Entry 4BTS (X-ray diffraction, 3.70 A resolution); this record covers chains CA and CM of the 143 polymer chains in the assembly.

== Chain CA ==
Molecule: 18S ribosomal RNA
From: Tetrahymena thermophila
Sequence (1753 nucleotides; each row starts with the number of its first residue):
     1 AACCUGGUUG AUCCUGCCAG UUACAUAUGC UUGUCUUAAA UAUUAACCCA UGCAUGUGCC
    61 AGUUCAGUAU UGAACAGCGA AACUGCGAAU GGCUCAUUAA AACAGUUAUA GUUUAUUUGA
   121 UAAUUAAAGA UUACAUGGAU AACCGAGCUA AUUGUUGGGC UAAUACAUGC UUAAAAUUCC
   181 GUGUCCUGCG ACCGGAACGU AUUUAUUAGA UAUUAGACCA AUCGCAGCAA UGUGAUUGAG
   241 AUGAAUCAAA GUAACUGAUC GGAUCGAGGU UUACCUCGAU AAAUCAUCUA AGUUUCUGCC
   301 CUAUCAGCUC UCGAUGGUAG UGUAUUGGAC UACCAUGGCA GUCACGGGUA ACGGAGAAUU
   361 AGGGUUCGAU UCCGGAGAAG GAGCCUGAGA AACGGCUACU ACAACUACGG UUCGGCAGCA
   421 GGGAAGAAAA UUGGCCAAUC CUAAUUCAGG GAGCCAGUGA CAAGAAAUAG CAAGCUGGGA
   481 AACUUACGUU UCUACGGCAU UGAAAUGAGA ACAGUGUAAA UCUCUUAGCG AGGAACAAUU
   541 GGAGGGCAAG UCAUGGUGCC AGCAGCCGCG GUAAUUCCAG CUCCAAUAGC GUAUAUUAAA
   601 GUUGUUGCAG UUAAAAAGCU CGUAGUUGAA CUUCUGUUCA GGUUCAUUUC GAUUCGUCGU
   661 GUGAAACUGG ACAUACGUUU GCAAACUAAA AUCGGCCUUC ACUGGUUCGA CUUAGGGAGU
   721 AAACAUUUUA CUGUGAAAAA AUUAGAGUGU UCCAGGCAGG UUUUAGCCCG AAUACAUUAG
   781 CAUGGAAUAA UGGAAUAGGA CUAAGUCCAU UUUAUUGGUU CUUGGAUUUG GUAAUGAUUA
   841 AUAGGGACAG UUGGGGGCAU UAGUAUUUAA UAGUCAGAGG UGAAAUUCUU GGAUUUAUUA
   901 AGGACUAACU AAUGCGAAAG CAUUUGCCAA AGAUGUUUUC AUUAAUCAAG AACGAAAGUU
   961 AGGGGAUCAA AGACGAUCAG AUACCGUCGU AGUCUUAACU AUAAACUAUA CCGACUCGGG
  1021 AUCGGCUGGA AUAAAUGUCC AGUCGGCACC GUAUGAGAAA UCAAAGUCUU UGGGUUCUGG
  1081 GGGAAGUAUG GUACGCAAGU CUGAAACUUA AAGGAAUUGA CGGAACAGCA CACCAGAAGU
  1141 GGAACCUGCG GCUUAAUUUG ACUCAACACG GGGAAACUCA CGAGCGCAAG ACAGAGAAGG
  1201 GAUUGACAGA UUGAGAGCUC UUUCUUGAUU CUUUGGGUGG UGGUGCAUGG CCGUUCUUAG
  1261 UUGGUGGAGU GAUUUGUCUG GUUAAUUCCG UUAACGAACG AGACCUUAAC CUGCUAACUA
  1321 GUCUGCUUGU AAAUAACAGG UUGUACUUCU UAGAGGGACU AUUGUGCAAU AAGCCAAUGG
  1381 AAGUUUAAGG CAAUAACAGG UCUGUGAUGC CCCUAGACGU GCUCGGCCGC ACGCGCGUUA
  1441 CAAUGACUGG CGCAAAAAGU AUUUCCUGUC CUGGGAAGGU ACGGGUAAUC UUAUUAAUAC
  1501 CAGUCGUGUU AGGGAUAGUU CUUUGGAAUU GUGGAUCUUG AACGAGGAAU UUCUAGUAAG
  1561 UGCAAGUCAU CAGCUUGCGU UGAUUAUGUC CCUGCCGUUU GUACACACCG CCCGUCGCUU
  1621 GUAGUAACGA AUGGUCUGGU GAACCUUCUG GACUGCGACA GCAAUGUUGC GGAAAAAUAA
  1681 GUAAACCCUA CCAUUUGGAA CAACAAGAAG UCGUAACAAG GUAUCUGUAG GUGAACCUGC
  1741 AGAUGGAUCA UUA
Unresolved in the structure: 683-718
Ion coordination: Mg2+ site 1 near A81 (its only coordinating residue here); Mg2+ site 2 near G353 (its only coordinating residue here); Mg2+ site 3 near C608 (its only coordinating residue here); Mg2+ site 4 near A613 (its only coordinating residue here); Mg2+ site 5: A629, A630; Mg2+ site 6 near G986 (its only coordinating residue here); Mg2+ site 7 near U1052 (its only coordinating residue here); Mg2+ site 8: G1419, U1420; Mg2+ site 9 near C1428 (its only coordinating residue here)

== Chain CM ==
Protein: 40S ribosomal protein RPS18E
From: Tetrahymena thermophila
UniProtKB: E6PBT6 (E6PBT6_TETTH); residue numbers follow UniProt; this construct covers 1-155
Sequence (155 residues; each row starts with the number of its first residue):
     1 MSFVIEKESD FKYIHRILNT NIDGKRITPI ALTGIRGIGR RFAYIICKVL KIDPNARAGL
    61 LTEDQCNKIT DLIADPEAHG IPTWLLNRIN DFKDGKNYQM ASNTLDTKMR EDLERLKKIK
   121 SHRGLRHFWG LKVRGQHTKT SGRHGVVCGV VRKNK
Unresolved in the structure: 1, 155

== Interface between chain CA and chain CM ==
Contacting residue pairs - 93 pairs, chain CA then chain CM:
  C1145(CA) - Lys132(CM)  salt bridge to the phosphate
  C1145(CA) - Ser141(CM)  hydrogen bond to the phosphate
  C1145(CA) - Gly142(CM)  hydrogen bond to the phosphate
  C1146(CA) - Gln136(CM)  phosphate contact
  C1146(CA) - His137(CM)  phosphate contact
  C1146(CA) - Ser141(CM)  phosphate contact
  U1147(CA) - His137(CM)  salt bridge to the phosphate
  U1147(CA) - Thr140(CM)  hydrogen bond to the base
  G1148(CA) - Thr140(CM)  base contact
  G1150(CA) - Lys139(CM)  base contact
  G1151(CA) - Lys139(CM)  base contact
  C1428(CA) - Gln136(CM)  sugar contact
  C1428(CA) - His137(CM)  hydrogen bond to the base
  G1429(CA) - Gln136(CM)  phosphate contact
  G1429(CA) - His137(CM)  phosphate contact
  G1429(CA) - Thr138(CM)  hydrogen bond to the phosphate
  G1429(CA) - Lys139(CM)  phosphate contact
  C1430(CA) - Arg126(CM)  salt bridge to the phosphate
  C1430(CA) - Leu131(CM)  phosphate contact
  C1430(CA) - Thr138(CM)  hydrogen bond to the phosphate
  C1430(CA) - Lys139(CM)  base contact
  A1431(CA) - Leu131(CM)  phosphate contact
  C1432(CA) - Lys139(CM)  base contact
  C1432(CA) - Arg143(CM)  base contact
  C1432(CA) - His144(CM)  hydrogen bond to the phosphate
  G1433(CA) - Arg143(CM)  salt bridge to the phosphate
  G1433(CA) - His144(CM)  salt bridge to the phosphate
  G1474(CA) - Trp84(CM)  stacking on the base
  C1505(CA) - Ile27(CM)  sugar contact
  G1506(CA) - Arg57(CM)  salt bridge to the phosphate
  U1509(CA) - Lys153(CM)  phosphate contact
  U1510(CA) - Arg26(CM)  hydrogen bond to the sugar
  U1510(CA) - Lys153(CM)  salt bridge to the phosphate
  A1511(CA) - Arg26(CM)  salt bridge to the phosphate
  A1511(CA) - Ile30(CM)  base contact
  A1511(CA) - Arg40(CM)  sugar contact
  A1515(CA) - Val151(CM)  base contact
  U1516(CA) - Gln136(CM)  phosphate contact
  U1516(CA) - Cys148(CM)  hydrogen bond to the sugar
  U1516(CA) - Gly149(CM)  hydrogen bond to the sugar
  U1516(CA) - Val151(CM)  base contact
  A1517(CA) - His127(CM)  hydrogen bond to the phosphate
  A1517(CA) - Lys132(CM)  phosphate contact
  A1517(CA) - Val133(CM)  hydrogen bond to the phosphate
  A1517(CA) - Arg134(CM)  salt bridge to the phosphate
  A1517(CA) - Gln136(CM)  phosphate contact
  A1517(CA) - Gly149(CM)  sugar contact
  A1517(CA) - Val150(CM)  hydrogen bond to the sugar
  G1518(CA) - Asn87(CM)  hydrogen bond to the base
  G1518(CA) - Arg88(CM)  sugar contact
  G1518(CA) - Met109(CM)  sugar contact
  G1518(CA) - Asp112(CM)  phosphate contact
  G1518(CA) - Arg123(CM)  salt bridge to the phosphate
  G1518(CA) - His127(CM)  salt bridge to the phosphate
  G1518(CA) - Val133(CM)  phosphate contact
  G1518(CA) - Arg134(CM)  salt bridge to the phosphate
  U1519(CA) - Leu86(CM)  base contact
  U1519(CA) - Asn87(CM)  base contact
  U1519(CA) - Arg88(CM)  sugar contact
  U1519(CA) - Ile89(CM)  hydrogen bond to the base
  U1519(CA) - Asn90(CM)  sugar contact
  U1519(CA) - Arg123(CM)  salt bridge to the phosphate
  U1520(CA) - Ile89(CM)  sugar contact
  U1520(CA) - Asn90(CM)  phosphate contact
  U1530(CA) - His122(CM)  phosphate contact
  U1530(CA) - Val133(CM)  sugar contact
  U1530(CA) - Gly135(CM)  sugar contact
  G1531(CA) - Arg134(CM)  sugar contact
  G1531(CA) - Gly135(CM)  phosphate contact
  U1536(CA) - Arg41(CM)  hydrogen bond to the phosphate
  U1536(CA) - Trp84(CM)  hydrogen bond to the sugar
  C1537(CA) - Arg41(CM)  salt bridge to the phosphate
  C1537(CA) - Phe42(CM)  phosphate contact
  C1537(CA) - Leu85(CM)  hydrogen bond to the sugar
  C1537(CA) - Leu86(CM)  sugar contact
  C1537(CA) - Asn87(CM)  hydrogen bond to the sugar
  C1537(CA) - Gln99(CM)  hydrogen bond to the sugar
  U1538(CA) - Gly37(CM)  hydrogen bond to the phosphate
  U1538(CA) - Ile38(CM)  hydrogen bond to the phosphate
  U1538(CA) - Gly39(CM)  hydrogen bond to the phosphate
  U1538(CA) - Arg41(CM)  phosphate contact
  U1538(CA) - Phe42(CM)  hydrogen bond to the phosphate
  U1538(CA) - Asn87(CM)  hydrogen bond to the sugar
  U1539(CA) - Ile35(CM)  phosphate contact
  U1539(CA) - Gly37(CM)  hydrogen bond to the phosphate
  U1539(CA) - Ile38(CM)  hydrogen bond to the phosphate
  U1539(CA) - Gly39(CM)  phosphate contact
  U1539(CA) - Val151(CM)  hydrogen bond to the sugar
  G1540(CA) - Arg36(CM)  salt bridge to the phosphate
  G1540(CA) - Val151(CM)  phosphate contact
  G1540(CA) - Arg152(CM)  phosphate contact
  G1540(CA) - Lys153(CM)  hydrogen bond to the phosphate
  A1541(CA) - Val147(CM)  sugar contact
Also at the interface, not in a pair above, chain CA (35 interface residues in all): A1144, C1149, U1504
Also at the interface, not in a pair above, chain CM (52 interface residues in all): Thr33, Leu105, Leu116, Gly145, Val146

== Summary ==
35 residues of chain CA and 52 residues of chain CM are in contact, with 29 hydrogen bonds, 15 salt bridges
and 1 aromatic stacking contact. Among the polar pairs are U1147(CA)-Thr140(CM), C1428(CA)-His137(CM) and
G1518(CA)-Asn87(CM). A629(CA) and A630(CA) form the Mg2+ site 5.
Chain CA is 18S ribosomal RNA and chain CM is 40S ribosomal protein RPS18E, both from Tetrahymena thermophila;
the structure, The crystal structure of the eukaryotic 40S ribosomal subunit in complex with EIF1 and EIF1A,
was determined by X-ray diffraction.
